4AQ6 - chains C and F of the 6 polymer chains in the assembly; structure by X-ray diffraction, 1.98 A resolution.

[Chain C (and F)]
Name: Homogentisate 1,2-dioxygenase
From: Pseudomonas putida
Notes: EC 1.13.11.5; chain F of this document is another copy of the same molecule, construct and numbering; everything in this record applies to it too
UniProt: Q88E47 (HGD_PSEPK); numbering as in UniProt (aligned over 1-433)
Sequence (433 residues; numbered 1 to 433; the number before each row is that of its first residue):
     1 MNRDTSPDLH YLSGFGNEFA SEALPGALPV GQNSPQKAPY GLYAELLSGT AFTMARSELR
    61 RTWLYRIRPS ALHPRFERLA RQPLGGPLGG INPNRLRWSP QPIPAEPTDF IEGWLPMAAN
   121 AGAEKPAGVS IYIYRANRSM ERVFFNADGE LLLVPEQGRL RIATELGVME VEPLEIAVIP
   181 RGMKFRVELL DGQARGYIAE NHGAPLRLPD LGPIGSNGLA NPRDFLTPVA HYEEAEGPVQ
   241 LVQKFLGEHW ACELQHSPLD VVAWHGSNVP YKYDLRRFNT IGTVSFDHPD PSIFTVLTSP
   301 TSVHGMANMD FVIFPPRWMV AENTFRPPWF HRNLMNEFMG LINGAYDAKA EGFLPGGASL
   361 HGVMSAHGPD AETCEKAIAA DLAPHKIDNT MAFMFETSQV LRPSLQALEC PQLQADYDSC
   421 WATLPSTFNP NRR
Not modelled in the structure: 1-8
Metal / ion sites: Fe ion: His-331, Glu-337, His-367 (together with 2-(3,6-dihydroxyphenyl)acetic acid)
Ligand contacts: 2-(3,6-dihydroxyphenyl)acetic acid (OMD): His-288, Pro-291, Phe-314, Pro-328, Trp-329, His-331, Glu-337, Met-339, Tyr-346, Ala-348, His-361, His-367, Met-394
From the paper describing this entry:
  - binding site for 2-(3,6-dihydroxyphenyl)acetic acid: His-288, Tyr-346
  - mutagenesis - Y346F (60-fold): decreased binding to 2-(3,6-dihydroxyphenyl)acetic acid
  - mutagenesis - H288Q (75-fold), Y346F (20-fold): decreased catalytic activity on 2-(3,6-dihydroxyphenyl)acetic acid
  - mutagenesis - H288Q: abolished binding to 2-(3,6-dihydroxyphenyl)acetic acid
  - catalytic residues: His-288 (proposed by the authors, not directly observed)
  - catalytic residues: Tyr-346

[Interface between chain C and chain F]
Residue-residue contacts (46; chain C residue first):
  Ser-13(C) / Glu-18(F)
  Asn-17(C) / Asn-17(F)
  Asn-17(C) / Glu-18(F)  hydrogen bond (side chain-backbone)
  Glu-18(C) / Ser-13(F)
  Glu-18(C) / Asn-17(F)  hydrogen bond (backbone-side chain)
  Glu-18(C) / Pro-222(F)
  Leu-28(C) / Arg-223(F)
  Pro-29(C) / Arg-223(F)  hydrogen bond (backbone-side chain)
  Val-30(C) / Arg-277(F)
  Gln-32(C) / Arg-223(F)  hydrogen bond (backbone-side chain)
  Asn-33(C) / Asn-217(F)
  Asn-33(C) / Arg-223(F)  hydrogen bond
  Leu-46(C) / Asn-217(F)
  Phe-52(C) / Gly-215(F)
  Phe-52(C) / Ser-216(F)  hydrogen bond (backbone-backbone)
  Thr-53(C) / Gly-212(F)
  Arg-56(C) / Leu-208(F)
  Arg-56(C) / Leu-211(F)
  Arg-56(C) / Pro-222(F)
  Ser-57(C) / Ser-57(F)
  Leu-59(C) / Ser-216(F)
  Arg-61(C) / Ser-216(F)  hydrogen bond (side chain-backbone)
  Arg-61(C) / Asn-217(F)  hydrogen bond
  Arg-61(C) / Pro-222(F)
  Trp-63(C) / Asn-217(F)  hydrogen bond
  Leu-208(C) / Arg-56(F)
  Asp-210(C) / Ala-55(F)
  Leu-211(C) / Arg-56(F)
  Gly-212(C) / Thr-53(F)
  Gly-215(C) / Phe-52(F)
  Ser-216(C) / Phe-52(F)  hydrogen bond (backbone-backbone)
  Ser-216(C) / Leu-59(F)
  Ser-216(C) / Arg-61(F)  hydrogen bond (backbone-side chain)
  Asn-217(C) / Asn-33(F)  hydrogen bond
  Asn-217(C) / Arg-61(F)  hydrogen bond
  Asn-217(C) / Trp-63(F)  hydrogen bond
  Pro-222(C) / Glu-18(F)
  Pro-222(C) / Arg-56(F)
  Pro-222(C) / Arg-61(F)
  Arg-223(C) / Pro-29(F)  hydrogen bond (side chain-backbone)
  Arg-223(C) / Gln-32(F)  hydrogen bond (side chain-backbone)
  Arg-223(C) / Asn-33(F)
  Arg-223(C) / His-265(F)  hydrogen bond
  His-265(C) / Arg-223(F)  hydrogen bond
  Arg-277(C) / Val-30(F)
  Arg-277(C) / Gly-31(F)
Interface residues without a listed pair, chain C (33 interface residues in all): Gly-14, Ala-20, Gly-31, Pro-209, Asn-221, Asp-224
Interface residues without a listed pair, chain F (34 interface residues in all): Gly-14, Ala-20, Leu-28, Leu-46, Pro-209, Pro-213, Asn-221, Asp-224

[In short]
33 residues of chain C and 34 residues of chain F are in contact; the contacts include 18 hydrogen bonds.
Polar contacts include Asn-17(C)/Glu-18(F), Pro-29(C)/Arg-223(F) and Gln-32(C)/Arg-223(F). Chain C binds
2-(3,6-dihydroxyphenyl)acetic acid. The paper reports catalytic residues His-288(C) and Tyr-346(C); H288Q and
Y346F of chain C reduce catalytic activity on 2-(3,6-dihydroxyphenyl)acetic acid.
Chain C and chain F are both Homogentisate 1,2-dioxygenase (Pseudomonas putida); the structure, substrate
bound homogentisate 1,2-dioxygenase, was determined by X-ray diffraction (same publication as 4AQ2).
